Entry 8XYO (electron microscopy, 3.04 A resolution); this record covers chains A and B.

[Chain A]
Name: Angiotensin-converting enzyme 2
Source organism: Homo sapiens
Notes: EC 3.4.17.23, 3.4.17.-
UniProtKB: Q9BYF1 (ACE2_HUMAN); numbering as in UniProt (aligned over 19-615)
Amino-acid sequence (603 residues; numbered 19 to 621; the number before each row is that of its first residue):
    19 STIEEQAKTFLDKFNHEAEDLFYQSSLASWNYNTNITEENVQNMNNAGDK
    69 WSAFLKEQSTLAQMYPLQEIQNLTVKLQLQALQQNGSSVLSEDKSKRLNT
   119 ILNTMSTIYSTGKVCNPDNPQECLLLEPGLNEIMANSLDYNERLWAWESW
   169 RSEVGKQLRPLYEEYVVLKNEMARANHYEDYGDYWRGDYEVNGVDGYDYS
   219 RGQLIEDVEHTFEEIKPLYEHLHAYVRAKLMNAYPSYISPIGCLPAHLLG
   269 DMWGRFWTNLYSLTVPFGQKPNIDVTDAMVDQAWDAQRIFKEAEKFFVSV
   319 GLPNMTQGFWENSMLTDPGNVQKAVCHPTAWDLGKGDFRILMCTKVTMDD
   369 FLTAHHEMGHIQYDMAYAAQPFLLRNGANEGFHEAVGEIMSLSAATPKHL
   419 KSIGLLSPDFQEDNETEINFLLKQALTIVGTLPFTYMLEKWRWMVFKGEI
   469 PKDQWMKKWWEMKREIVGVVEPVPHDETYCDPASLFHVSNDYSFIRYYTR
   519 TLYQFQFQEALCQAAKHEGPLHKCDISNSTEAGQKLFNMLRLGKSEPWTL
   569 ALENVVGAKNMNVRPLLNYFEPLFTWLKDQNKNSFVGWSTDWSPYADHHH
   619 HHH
Not modelled in the structure: 131-147, 614-621
Differences from the reference sequence: expression tag (616-621)
Covalent attachments: N-acetylglucosamine (NAG) linked to Asn53, Asn90, Asn103, Asn322, Asn432, Asn546
Metal / ion sites: Zn2+: His374, His378, Glu402
UniProt features mapped onto this chain:
  - region (Interaction with SARS-CoV spike glycoprotein): Asp30 to Tyr41, Met82 to Pro84, Lys353 to Arg357
  - active site: Glu375 (Proton acceptor), His505 (Proton donor)
  - binding site (chloride): Arg169, Trp477, Lys481
  - binding site (substrate): Arg273, His345, Pro346, Tyr515
  - binding site (Zn(2+)): His374, His378, Glu402
  - glycosylation (N-linked (GlcNAc...) asparagine): Asn53, Asn90, Asn103, Asn322, Asn432, Asn546
  - mutagenesis: Ser19 (S19P: Increases slightly the interaction with RBD domain of SARS-CoV-2 spike protein), Gln24 to Lys26 (Slightly inhibits interaction with SARS-CoV spike glycoprotein), Gln24 (Q24T: Increases slightly the interaction with RBD domain of SARS-CoV-2 spike protein), Ala25 (A25V: Increases slightly the interaction with RBD domain of SARS-CoV-2 spike protein), Thr27 (T27Y: Increases slightly the interaction with RBD domain of SARS-CoV-2 spike protein. In sACE2.v2.2; increases interaction with RBD domain of SARS-CoV-2 spike protein ...), Leu29 (L29F: Increases slightly the interaction with RBD domain of SARS-CoV-2 spike protein), Lys31 (K31D: Abolishes interaction with SARS-CoV spike glycoprotein; K31Y: Increases slightly the interaction with RBD domain of SARS-CoV-2 spike protein), Asn33 (N33D: Increases slightly the interaction with RBD domain of SARS-CoV-2 spike protein), His34 (H34A: Increases slightly the interaction with RBD domain of SARS-CoV-2 spike protein), Glu37 (E37A: No effect on interaction with SARS-CoV spike glycoprotein), Asp38 (D38A: No effect on interaction with SARS-CoV spike glycoprotein), Leu39 (L39R: Increases slightly the interaction with RBD domain of SARS-CoV-2 spike protein), 48 further mutagenesis entries in UniProt

[Chain B]
Name: Spike glycoprotein
Source organism: Severe acute respiratory syndrome coronavirus 2
UniProtKB: P0DTC2 (SPIKE_SARS2); aligned to UniProt positions 1-1210 over residues 1-1210 (the alignment contains insertions or deletions, so no single offset holds)
Amino-acid sequence (1258 residues; each row starts with the number of its first residue):
     1 MFVFLVLLPLVSSQCVNLTTRTQLPPAYTNSSTRGVYYPDKVFRSSVLHL
    51 TQDLFLPFFSNVTWFHALHVSGTNGIKRFDNPVLPFNDGVYFASTEKSNI
   101 IRGWIFGTTLDSKTQSLLIVNNATNVVIKVCEFQFCNDPFLGVYYHKNNK
   151 SWMESEFRVYSSANNCTFEYVSQPFLIDLEGKQGNFKNLREFVFKNIDGY
   201 FKIYSKHTPINLVRDLPPGFSALEPLVDLPIGINITRFQTLLALHRSYLT
   251 PGDSSSGWTAGAAAYYVGYLQPRTFLLKYNENGTITDAVDCALDPLSETK
   301 CTLKSFTVEKGIYQTSNFRVQPTQSIVRFPNITNLCPFGEVFNATRFASV
   351 YAWNRKRISNCVADYSVLYNSTSFSTFKCYGVSPTKLNDLCFTNVYADSF
   401 VIRGDEVRQIAPGQTGKIADYNYKLPDDFTGCVIAWNSNNLDSKVGGNYN
   451 YLYRLFRKSNLKPFERDISTEIYQAGSTPCNGVEGLNCYFPLQSYGFHPT
   501 YGVGYQPYRVVVLSFELLNAPATVCGPKKSTNLIKNKCVNFNFNGLTGTG
   551 VLTQSNKKFLPFQQFGRDIADTTDAVRDPQTLEILDITPCSFGGVSVITP
   601 GTNASNQVAVLYQDVNCTEVPVAIHADQLTPTWRVYSTGSNVFQTRAGCL
   651 IGAEHVNNSYECDIPIGAGICASYQTQTNSRSVASQSIIAYTMSLGAENS
   701 VAYSNNSIAIPTNFTISVTTEILPVSMTKTSVDCTMYICGDSTECSNLLL
   751 QYGSFCTQLNRALTGIAVEQDKNTQEVFAQVKQIYKTPPIKDFGGFNFSQ
   801 ILPDPSKPSKRSPIEDLLFNKVTLADAGFIKQYGDCLGDIAARDLICAQK
   851 FNGLTVLPPLLTDEMIAQYTSALLAGTITSGWTFGAGPALQIPFPMQMAY
   901 RFNGIGVTQNVLYENQKLIANQFNSAIGKIQDSLSSTPSALGKLQDVVNQ
   951 NAQALNTLVKQLSSNFGAISSVLNDILSRLDPPEAEVQIDRLITGRLQSL
  1001 QTYVTQQLIRAAEIRASANLAATKMSECVLGQSKRVDFCGKGYHLMSFPQ
  1051 SAPHGVVFLHVTYIPSQEKNFTTAPAICHDGKAHFPREGVFVSNGTHWFI
  1101 TQRNFYEPQIITTDNTFVSGNCDVVIGIVNNTVYDPLQPELDSFKEELDK
  1151 YFKNHTSPDIDLGDISGINASVVNIQKEIDRLNEVARNLNESLIDLQELG
  1201 KYEQYIKWPWGGGSGGGSGYIPEAPRDGQAYVRKDGEWVLLSTFLGGGSA
  1251 WSHPQFEK
Not modelled in the structure: 1-335, 529-1258
Differences from the reference sequence: conflict Ser32 (Phe in P0DTC2), Leu50 (Ser in P0DTC2), Leu68 (Ile in P0DTC2), Ile177 (Met in P0DTC2), Pro218 (Gln in P0DTC2), Gln324 (Glu in P0DTC2), Thr372 (Ala in P0DTC2), Gln554 (Glu in P0DTC2), Ala604 (Thr in P0DTC2), Ile1064 (Val1068 in P0DTC2), Ser1066 (Ala1070 in P0DTC2), Ile1100 (Val1104 in P0DTC2), Ile1160 (Val1164 in P0DTC2), Arg1187 (Lys1191 in P0DTC2); variant Ile76 (Thr in P0DTC2), Leu486 (Phe in P0DTC2), His498 (Gln in P0DTC2), Tyr501 (Asn in P0DTC2), Asn519 (His in P0DTC2), Ile534 (Val in P0DTC2); engineered mutation Pro813 (Phe817 in P0DTC2), Pro888 (Ala892 in P0DTC2), Pro895 (Ala899 in P0DTC2), Pro938 (Ala942 in P0DTC2), Pro982 (Lys986 in P0DTC2), Pro983 (Val987 in P0DTC2); expression tag (1211-1258)
Disulfides: Cys336-Cys361, Cys379-Cys432, Cys391-Cys525, Cys480-Cys488
Covalent attachments: N-acetylglucosamine (NAG) linked to Asn343
UniProt features mapped onto this chain:
  - region: Asn280 to Cys301 (Putative superantigen), Arg403 to Asp405 (Integrin-binding motif), Asn448 to Phe456 (Immunodominant HLA epitope recognized by the CD8+)
  - glycosylation: Asn17 (N-linked (GlcNAc...) (complex) asparagine), Asn61 (N-linked (GlcNAc...) (hybrid) asparagine), Asn74 (N-linked (GlcNAc...) (complex) asparagine), Asn122 (N-linked (GlcNAc...) (hybrid) asparagine), Asn149 (N-linked (GlcNAc...) (complex) asparagine), Asn165 (N-linked (GlcNAc...) (complex) asparagine), Asn234 (N-linked (GlcNAc...) (high mannose) asparagine), Asn282 (N-linked (GlcNAc...) (complex) asparagine), Thr323 (O-linked (GalNAc) threonine), Ser325 (O-linked (HexNAc...) serine), Asn331 (N-linked (GlcNAc...) (complex) asparagine), Asn343 (N-linked (GlcNAc...) (complex) asparagine), Asn603 (N-linked (GlcNAc...) (hybrid) asparagine), Asn616 (N-linked (GlcNAc...) (complex) asparagine), Asn657 (N-linked (GlcNAc...) (complex) asparagine), Thr676 (O-linked (GlcNAc...) threonine), Thr678 (O-linked (GlcNAc...) threonine)
What the authors report for this chain:
  - mutagenesis - H498Q, Y501N: unchanged binding to hACE2
  - mutagenesis - H498Q, Y501N: unchanged binding to Angiotensin-converting enzyme 2 (chain A)
  - mutagenesis - H498Q (3.81-fold): decreased binding to hACE2
  - mutagenesis - H498Q: abolished binding to mouse ACE2

[Chain A / chain B interface]
Contacting residue pairs - 26 pairs, chain A then chain B:
  Gln24(A) - Asn487(B)
  Thr27(A) - Phe456(B)
  Thr27(A) - Tyr489(B)
  Phe28(A) - Tyr489(B)
  Asp30(A) - Lys417(B)  salt bridge
  Lys31(A) - Tyr489(B)
  Lys31(A) - Gln493(B)
  His34(A) - Tyr453(B)  hydrogen bond
  His34(A) - Leu455(B)
  His34(A) - Gln493(B)
  His34(A) - Ser494(B)
  Glu37(A) - Tyr505(B)
  Asp38(A) - Tyr449(B)
  Tyr41(A) - His498(B)
  Tyr41(A) - Thr500(B)
  Tyr41(A) - Tyr501(B)
  Leu79(A) - Leu486(B)  hydrophobic
  Met82(A) - Leu486(B)  hydrophobic
  Tyr83(A) - Asn487(B)
  Asn330(A) - Thr500(B)
  Lys353(A) - Tyr501(B)
  Lys353(A) - Gly502(B)  hydrogen bond (backbone-backbone)
  Lys353(A) - Tyr505(B)
  Gly354(A) - Gly502(B)
  Asp355(A) - Thr500(B)
  Arg357(A) - Thr500(B)
Interface residues without a listed pair, chain A (20 interface residues in all): Ser19, Gln42, Leu45
Interface residues without a listed pair, chain B (18 interface residues in all): Ala475, Gly476, Phe490
The authors on this interface:
  - specific contacts: Gln24(A)-Asn487(B) (hydrogen bond), Asp30(A)-Lys417(B) (salt bridge), His34(A)-Tyr453(B), Lys353(A)-Gly502(B) (hydrogen bond), Asp355(A)-Thr500(B) (hydrogen bond), Leu486(B)-Met82(A), Leu486(B)-Leu79(A)
  - interface residues, chain A: Ser19(A), Leu79(A)
  - hot spots on chain B (mutagenesis) - L486F, H498R (104 folds): increased binding to Angiotensin-converting enzyme 2 (chain A)

[In short]
Chain A and chain B form an interface of 20 and 18 residues respectively, with 2 hydrogen bonds and 1 salt
bridge. Polar contacts include Asp30(A)-Lys417(B), His34(A)-Tyr453(B) and Lys353(A)-Gly502(B). The paper
describes hydrogen bonds between Gln24(A) and Asn487(B), Lys353(A) and Gly502(B) and Asp355(A) and Thr500(B);
a salt bridge between Asp30(A) and Lys417(B); contacts between His34(A) and Tyr453(B), Leu486(B) and Met82(A)
and Leu486(B) and Leu79(A). The paper reports that L486F and H498R of chain B increase binding to
Angiotensin-converting enzyme 2 (chain A); interface residues Ser19(A) and Leu79(A); 4 substitutions were
tested in all.
Chain A is Angiotensin-converting enzyme 2 (Homo sapiens) and chain B is Spike glycoprotein (Severe acute
respiratory syndrome coronavirus 2); the structure, Cryo-EM structure of CX1 receptor binding domain in
complex with human ACE2, was determined by electron microscopy (same publication as 8XYH and 8XYM).
